4I0A - chains A and B; structure by X-ray diffraction, 2.20 A resolution.

# Chain A (and B)
Name: Catabolite gene activator
Organism: Escherichia coli
Notes: chain B of this document is another copy of the same molecule, construct and numbering; everything in this record applies to it too
UniProtKB: P0ACJ8 (CRP_ECOLI); residue numbers follow UniProt; this construct covers 1-210
Amino-acid sequence (222 residues; each row starts with the number of its first residue; numbers below 1 keep their minus sign (Met-11 is residue -11)):
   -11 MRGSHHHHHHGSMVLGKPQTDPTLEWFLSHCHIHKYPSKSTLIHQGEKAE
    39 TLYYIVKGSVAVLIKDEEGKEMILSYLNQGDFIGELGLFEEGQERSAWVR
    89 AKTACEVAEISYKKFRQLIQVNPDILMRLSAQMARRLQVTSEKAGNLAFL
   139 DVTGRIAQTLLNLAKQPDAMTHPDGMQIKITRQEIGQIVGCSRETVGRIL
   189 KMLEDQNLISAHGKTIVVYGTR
Unresolved in the structure: -11 to 7, 208-210 (chain B: -11 to 8, 209-210)
Sequence notes: expression tag (-11 to 0); engineered mutation Ala132 (Val in P0ACJ8)
Small-molecule neighbours:
  - adenosine-3',5'-cyclic-monophosphate (CMP), molecule 1: Ile31, Ala37, Val50, Leu62, Ser63, Leu65, Ile71, Gly72, Glu73, Leu74, Gly75, Glu82, Arg83, Ser84, Ala85, Val87, Tyr100, Arg124, Thr128
  - adenosine-3',5'-cyclic-monophosphate (CMP), molecule 2: Lys58, Glu59, Gln171, Gly174, Gln175, Gly178, Cys179, Ser180, Arg181, Glu182
From the paper describing this entry:
  - allosteric site: Val127 to Phe137, Asn150 to Asp162 (from molecular simulation)

# How chain A and chain B interact
Residue-residue contacts - 59 pairs, chain A then chain B:
  Ile52(A) with Ser129(B); Gly133(B)
  Lys53(A) with Phe137(B)
  Asp54(A) with Phe137(B)
  Lys58(A) with Phe137(B)
  Met60(A) with Ala132(B); Ala136(B), hydrophobic; Phe137(B), hydrophobic
  Leu62(A) with Ser129(B)
  Leu74(A) with Ala122(B), hydrophobic; Leu125(B), hydrophobic; Gln126(B)
  Phe77(A) with Met115(B); Ser118(B); Ala119(B), hydrophobic; Ala122(B), hydrophobic
  Gln81(A) with Gln126(B)
  Pro111(A) with Pro111(B), hydrophobic
  Leu114(A) with Leu114(B), hydrophobic; Met115(B), hydrophobic
  Met115(A) with Phe77(B), hydrophobic; Arg104(B); Leu114(B), hydrophobic
  Ser118(A) with Phe77(B); Ser118(B), hydrogen bond; Met121(B)
  Ala119(A) with Phe77(B), hydrophobic
  Met121(A) with Ser118(B); Ala122(B), hydrophobic
  Ala122(A) with Leu74(B), hydrophobic; Phe77(B), hydrophobic
  Arg123(A) with Glu78(B), salt bridge; Gln81(B), hydrogen bond
  Arg124(A) with Leu125(B)
  Leu125(A) with Leu74(B), hydrophobic; Arg124(B); Leu125(B); Thr128(B)
  Gln126(A) with Leu74(B), hydrogen bond (side chain-backbone); Gln81(B), hydrogen bond
  Thr128(A) with Leu125(B); Thr128(B); Ser129(B)
  Ser129(A) with Ile52(B); Leu62(B); Thr128(B)
  Ala132(A) with Leu135(B)
  Gly133(A) with Ile52(B)
  Leu135(A) with Ala132(B); Leu135(B), hydrophobic; Arg143(B), hydrogen bond (backbone-side chain)
  Ala136(A) with Met60(B), hydrophobic; Arg143(B)
  Phe137(A) with Ile52(B); Lys53(B); Asp54(B); Lys58(B); Met60(B), hydrophobic
  Arg143(A) with Leu135(B)
Interface residues without a listed pair, chain A (34 interface residues in all): Glu59, Glu73, Ser84, Ile107, Gln108, Gly178
Interface residues without a listed pair, chain B (35 interface residues in all): Glu59, Glu73, Ile107, Asp112, Val177, Gly178

# In short
Chain A and chain B form an interface of 34 and 35 residues respectively, with 5 hydrogen bonds and 1 salt
bridge. Among the polar pairs are Arg123(A)-Glu78(B), Ser118(A)-Ser118(B) and Arg123(A)-Gln81(B). Chain A
binds adenosine-3',5'-cyclic-monophosphate. From the paper: an allosteric site at Val127(A) and Asn150(A).
Chain A and chain B are both Catabolite gene activator (Escherichia coli); the structure, structure of the
mutant Catabolite gene activator protein V132A, was determined by X-ray diffraction, deposited together with
4HZF, 4I01, 4I09 and 4I0B.
